PDB entry 8XZG | electron microscopy, 3.20 A resolution | chains A and B of the 5 polymer chains in the assembly

# Chain A
Molecule: Guanine nucleotide-binding protein G(i) subunit alpha-1
Organism: Homo sapiens
Reference sequence: P63096 (GNAI1_HUMAN); residue numbers follow UniProt; this construct covers 1-354
Chain sequence (354 residues; each row starts with the number of its first residue):
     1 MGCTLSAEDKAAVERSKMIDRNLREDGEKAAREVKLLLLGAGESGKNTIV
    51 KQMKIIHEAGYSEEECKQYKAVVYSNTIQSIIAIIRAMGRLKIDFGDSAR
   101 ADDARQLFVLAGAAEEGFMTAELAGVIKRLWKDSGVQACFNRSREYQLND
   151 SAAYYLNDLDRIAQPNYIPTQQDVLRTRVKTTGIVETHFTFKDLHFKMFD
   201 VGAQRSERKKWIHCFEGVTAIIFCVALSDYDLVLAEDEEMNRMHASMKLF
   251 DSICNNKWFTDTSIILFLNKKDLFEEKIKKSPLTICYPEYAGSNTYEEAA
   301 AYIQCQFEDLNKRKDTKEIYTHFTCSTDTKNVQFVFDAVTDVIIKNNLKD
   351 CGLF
Disordered / not traced: 1-2, 55-182, 233-239
Construct notes: conflict Asn47 (Ser in P63096), Ala203 (Gly in P63096), Ala245 (Glu in P63096), Ser326 (Ala in P63096)
Curated features (UniProtKB/Swiss-Prot):
  - region: Lys35 to Lys46, Thr48 (G1 motif), Asp173 to Thr181 (G2 motif), Phe196 to Gly202, Gln204, Arg205 (G3 motif), Ile265 to Asp272 (G4 motif), Thr324, Cys325, Thr327 to Thr329 (G5 motif)
  - binding site (GTP): Glu43 to Lys46, Thr48, Ser151, Leu175 to Thr181, Asp200 to Gly202, Gln204, Asn269 to Asp272
  - binding site (Mg(2+)): Thr181
  - modified residue: Arg178 (ADP-ribosylarginine), Gln204 (Deamidated glutamine), Cys351 (ADP-ribosylcysteine)
  - lipidation: Gly2 (N-myristoyl glycine), Cys3 (S-palmitoyl cysteine)
  - natural variant: Gly40 (G40C: In NEDHISB; G40R: In NEDHISB), Gly45 (G45D: In NEDHISB), Thr48 (T48I: In NEDHISB; T48K: In NEDHISB), Gln52 (Q52P: In NEDHISB), Ser75 (deletion: In NEDHISB; uncertain significance), Gln172 (deletion: In NEDHISB), Asp173 (D173V: In NEDHISB), Glu186 to Phe189 (deletion: In NEDHISB; uncertain significance), Cys224 (C224Y: In NEDHISB), Lys270 (K270N: In NEDHISB; K270R: In NEDHISB), Asp272 (D272G: In NEDHISB), Val332 (V332E: In NEDHISB; uncertain significance)
  - mutagenesis: Gly42 (G42R: Abolishes switch to an activated conformation and dissociation from beta and gamma subunits upon GTP binding. Abolishes interaction with RGS family members), Glu116 (E116L: Enhances interaction (inactive GDP-bound) with RGS14), Gln147 (Q147L: Enhances interaction (inactive GDP-bound) with RGS14)

# Chain B
Molecule: Guanine nucleotide-binding protein G(I)/G(S)/G(T) subunit beta-1
Organism: Homo sapiens
Reference sequence: P62873 (GBB1_HUMAN); residue numbers follow UniProt; this construct covers 2-340
Chain sequence (339 residues; each row starts with the number of its first residue):
     2 SELDQLRQEAEQLKNQIRDARKACADATLSQITNNIDPVGRIQMRTRRTL
    52 RGHLAKIYAMHWGTDSRLLVSASQDGKLIIWDSYTTNKVHAIPLRSSWVM
   102 TCAYAPSGNYVACGGLDNICSIYNLKTREGNVRVSRELAGHTGYLSCCRF
   152 LDDNQIVTSSGDTTCALWDIETGQQTTTFTGHTGDVMSLSLAPDTRLFVS
   202 GACDASAKLWDVREGMCRQTFTGHESDINAICFFPNGNAFATGSDDATCR
   252 LFDLRADQELMTYSHDNIICGITSVSFSKSGRLLLAGYDDFNCNVWDALK
   302 ADRAGVLAGHDNRVSCLGVTDDGMAVATGSWDSFLKIWN
Disordered / not traced: 33-39, 340
Curated features (UniProtKB/Swiss-Prot):
  - modified residue: Ser2 (N-acetylserine), His266 (Phosphohistidine)
  - natural variant: Leu30 (L30F: In MRD42; uncertain significance), Arg52 (R52G: In MRD42), Gly64 (G64V: In MRD42), Asp76 (D76E: In MRD42; D76G: In MRD42), Gly77 (G77S: In MRD42), Lys78 (K78R: In MRD42), Ile80 (I80N: In MRD42; I80T: In MRD42), His91 (H91R: In MRD42; uncertain significance), Ala92 (A92T: In MRD42), Pro94 (P94S: In MRD42), Leu95 (L95P: In MRD42), Arg96 (R96L: In MRD42), 5 further natural variant entries in UniProt

# Interface between chain A and chain B
Contacting residue pairs (36):
  Arg15(A) with Val90(B), hydrogen bond (side chain-backbone); His91(B)
  Ser16(A) with Asn88(B)
  Ile19(A) with Lys89(B); Val90(B); His91(B); Ala92(B), hydrophobic
  Asp20(A) with Lys89(B), salt bridge
  Leu23(A) with Gly53(B); Lys78(B); Ile80(B), hydrophobic; Ala92(B), hydrophobic
  Asp26(A) with Lys78(B), salt bridge
  Gly27(A) with Leu55(B)
  Gly183(A) with Leu117(B); Asn119(B)
  Ile184(A) with Trp99(B); Leu117(B)
  Glu186(A) with Trp99(B), hydrogen bond
  Phe199(A) with Trp99(B), hydrophobic
  Ala203(A) with Thr143(B)
  Gln204(A) with Leu117(B), hydrogen bond (side chain-backbone); Asn119(B)
  Ser206(A) with Tyr145(B)
  Glu207(A) with Asp186(B)
  Lys209(A) with Asp228(B), salt bridge
  Lys210(A) with Tyr145(B)
  His213(A) with Lys57(B), hydrogen bond (backbone-side chain); Tyr59(B); Trp332(B)
  Cys214(A) with Tyr59(B); Gln75(B), hydrogen bond; Trp99(B)
  Phe215(A) with Trp99(B), hydrophobic
  Glu216(A) with Lys57(B), salt bridge
  Trp258(A) with Arg314(B)
Interface residues without a listed pair, chain A (26 interface residues in all): Asp9, Ala12, Val13, Trp211
Interface residues without a listed pair, chain B (26 interface residues in all): Ser98, Met101, Asp118, Gly162, Met188

# Summary
Chain A and chain B each contribute 26 residues to their interface, with 5 hydrogen bonds and 4 salt bridges.
Polar contacts include Asp20(A)-Lys89(B), Asp26(A)-Lys78(B) and Lys209(A)-Asp228(B). From UniProt: 21
GTP-binding residues, Mg2+-binding residue Thr181(A) and 3 mutagenesis sites on chain A.
Here chain A is Guanine nucleotide-binding protein G(i) subunit alpha-1 and chain B is Guanine
nucleotide-binding protein G(I)/G(S)/G(T) subunit beta-1, both from Homo sapiens. Entry 8XZG (Cryo-EM
structure of the [Pyr1]-apelin-13-bound human APLNR-Gi complex) was determined by electron microscopy,
deposited together with 8XZF, 8XZH, 8XZI and 8XZJ.
